4G4H - chain A; structure by X-ray diffraction, 2.00 A resolution.

# Chain A
Molecule: Lysozyme C
Organism: Gallus gallus
Notes: EC 3.2.1.17
UniProtKB: P00698 (LYSC_CHICK); residues 1-129 here correspond to UniProt positions 19-147 (UniProt number = residue number + 18)
Sequence (129 residues; row label = number of the first residue in the row):
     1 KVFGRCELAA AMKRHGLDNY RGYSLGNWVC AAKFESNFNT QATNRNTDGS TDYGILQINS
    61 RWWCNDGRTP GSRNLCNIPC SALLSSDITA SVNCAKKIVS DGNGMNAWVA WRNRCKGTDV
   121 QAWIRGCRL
Cystine bridges: Cys6-Cys127, Cys30-Cys115, Cys64-Cys80, Cys76-Cys94
Ion coordination: carboplatin Pt site 1: Arg14, His15; carboplatin Pt site 2 near His15 (its only coordinating residue here)
Residues lining bound ligands:
  - carboplatin (QPT), molecule 1: Ala11, Arg14, His15, Asp87, Ile88, Thr89
  - carboplatin (QPT), molecule 2: Arg14, His15, Thr89, Val92, Asn93, Lys96
Swiss-Prot annotation at these positions:
  - active site: Glu35, Asp52
  - binding site (substrate): Asp101
From the paper describing this entry:
  - binding site for carboplatin: His15

# Summary
Bound to chain A: carboplatin. The carboplatin Pt site 1 is built by Arg14 and His15. From UniProt:
active-site residues Glu35 and Asp52 and substrate-binding residue Asp101. The paper reports a binding site
for carboplatin at His15.
Chain A is Lysozyme C (Gallus gallus); the structure, 100K X-ray diffraction study of carboplatin binding to
HEWL in DMSO media after 13 months of ..., was determined by X-ray diffraction (same publication as 4G49, 4G4B
and 4G4C).
